PDB entry 1E9Z | X-ray diffraction, 3.00 A resolution | chains A and B

Chain A:
Protein: Urease subunit alpha
From: Helicobacter pylori
Notes: EC 3.5.1.5
Reference sequence: P14916 (URE23_HELPY); numbering as in UniProt (aligned over 1-238)
Chain sequence (238 residues; each row starts with the number of its first residue):
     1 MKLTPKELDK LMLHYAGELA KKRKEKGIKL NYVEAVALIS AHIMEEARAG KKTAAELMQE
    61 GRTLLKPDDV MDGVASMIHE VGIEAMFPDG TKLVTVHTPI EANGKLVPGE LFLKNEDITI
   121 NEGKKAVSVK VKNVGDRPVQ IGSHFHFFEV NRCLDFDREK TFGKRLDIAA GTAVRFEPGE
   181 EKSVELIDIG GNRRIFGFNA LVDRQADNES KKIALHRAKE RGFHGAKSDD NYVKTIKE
Sequence notes: conflict A170 (Ser in P14916)

Chain B:
Protein: Urease subunit beta
From: Helicobacter pylori
Notes: EC 3.5.1.5
Reference sequence: P69996 (URE1_HELPY); numbering as in UniProt (aligned over 1-569)
Chain sequence (569 residues; numbered 1 to 569; the number before each row is that of its first residue):
     1 MKKISRKEYV SMYGPTTGDK VRLGDTDLIA EVEHDYTIYG EELKFGGGKT LREGMSQSNN
    61 PSKEELDLII TNALIVDYTG IYKADIGIKD GKIAGIGKGG NKDMQDGVKN NLSVGPATEA
   121 LAGEGLIVTA GGIDTHIHFI SPQQIPTAFA SGVTTMIGGG TGPADGTNAT TITPGRRNLK
   181 WMLRAAEEYS MNLGFLAKGN ASNDASLADQ IEAGAIGFKI HEDWGTTPSA INHALDVADK
   241 YDVQVAIHTD TLNEAGCVED TMAAIAGRTM HTFHTEGAGG GHAPDIIKVA GEHNILPAST
   301 NPTIPFTVNT EAEHMDMLMV CHHLDKSIKE DVQFADSRIR PQTIAAEDTL HDMGAFSITS
   361 SDSQAMGRVG EVITRTWQTA DKNKKEFGRL KEEKGDNDNF RIKRYLSKYT INPAIAHGIS
   421 EYVGSVEVGK VADLVLWSPA FFGVKPNMII KGGFIALSQM GDANASIPTP QPVYYREMFA
   481 HHGKAKYDAN ITFVSQAAYD KGIKEELGLE RQVLPVKNCR NVTKKDMQFN NTTAHIEVNP
   541 ETYHVFVDGK EVTSKPANKV SLAQLFSIF
Sequence notes: modified residue (219); conflict A355 (Ile in P69996), V522 (Ile in P69996), N531 (Asp in P69996)
Modified / non-standard residues: K219 (lysine nz-carboxylic acid; KCX)
Ion coordination: Ni2+ site 1: H136, H138, K219, D362; Ni2+ site 2: K219, H248, H274
Swiss-Prot annotation at these positions:
  - active site: H322 (Proton donor)
  - binding site (Ni(2+)): H136, H138, K219, H248, H274, D362
  - binding site (substrate): H221
  - modified residue: K219 (N6-carboxylysine)

How chain A and chain B interact:
Pairs across the interface (124):
  K6(A) - D462(B)
  K6(A) - N464(B)
  D9(A) - P472(B)
  D9(A) - Y474(B)  hydrogen bond
  D9(A) - R476(B)  salt bridge
  K10(A) - D462(B)  salt bridge
  K10(A) - Q471(B)  hydrogen bond (side chain-backbone)
  M12(A) - P472(B)  hydrophobic
  M12(A) - Y474(B)  hydrophobic
  L13(A) - P472(B)  hydrophobic
  L19(A) - I568(B)  hydrophobic
  L19(A) - F569(B)  hydrophobic
  R23(A) - I568(B)  hydrogen bond (side chain-backbone)
  R23(A) - F569(B)
  N31(A) - Q564(B)  hydrogen bond (side chain-backbone)
  N31(A) - L565(B)
  N31(A) - S567(B)  hydrogen bond (side chain-backbone)
  Y32(A) - F441(B)
  Y32(A) - L565(B)  hydrogen bond (backbone-backbone)
  V33(A) - K445(B)
  V33(A) - F566(B)
  V33(A) - I568(B)  hydrophobic
  V36(A) - Q471(B)
  S40(A) - Q471(B)
  M71(A) - Q564(B)
  M71(A) - L565(B)  hydrophobic
  M77(A) - F441(B)  hydrophobic
  M77(A) - L565(B)  hydrophobic
  M77(A) - F566(B)  hydrophobic
  G82(A) - P470(B)
  G82(A) - Q471(B)  hydrogen bond (backbone-backbone)
  E84(A) - D462(B)
  E84(A) - A465(B)
  E84(A) - S466(B)  hydrogen bond
  L93(A) - S466(B)
  L106(A) - R22(B)
  V107(A) - R22(B)
  P108(A) - G24(B)
  P108(A) - A440(B)
  G109(A) - R22(B)  hydrogen bond (backbone-backbone)
  G109(A) - G24(B)  hydrogen bond (backbone-backbone)
  G109(A) - P439(B)
  G109(A) - A440(B)
  E110(A) - R22(B)  salt bridge
  L111(A) - V10(B)  hydrophobic
  L111(A) - K20(B)
  L111(A) - V21(B)  hydrophobic
  F112(A) - K20(B)  hydrogen bond (backbone-backbone)
  L113(A) - R6(B)
  L113(A) - V10(B)  hydrophobic
  L113(A) - D19(B)
  K114(A) - R6(B)
  K114(A) - G18(B)
  K114(A) - D19(B)
  E116(A) - R6(B)  hydrogen bond (backbone-backbone)
  D117(A) - I4(B)
  D117(A) - S5(B)
  D117(A) - R6(B)
  I118(A) - K3(B)
  I118(A) - I4(B)  hydrogen bond (backbone-backbone)
  I118(A) - R6(B)
  I118(A) - Y9(B)  hydrophobic
  I118(A) - Y39(B)  hydrophobic
  T119(A) - K2(B)
  T119(A) - K3(B)
  T119(A) - Y39(B)
  I120(A) - M1(B)
  I120(A) - K2(B)  hydrogen bond (backbone-backbone)
  I120(A) - K3(B)
  I120(A) - I4(B)  hydrophobic
  I120(A) - Y39(B)
  I120(A) - G40(B)
  N121(A) - M1(B)
  N121(A) - Y39(B)  hydrogen bond (backbone-backbone)
  N121(A) - G40(B)  hydrogen bond (side chain-backbone)
  E122(A) - M1(B)
  G123(A) - M1(B)
  K124(A) - M1(B)
  H144(A) - G40(B)  hydrogen bond (side chain-backbone)
  H144(A) - E41(B)  salt bridge
  H144(A) - T50(B)
  H144(A) - M55(B)
  H144(A) - M104(B)
  H144(A) - Q105(B)
  F145(A) - M55(B)
  R165(A) - G40(B)  hydrogen bond (side chain-backbone)
  R165(A) - E41(B)  salt bridge
  D167(A) - M1(B)  hydrogen bond (side chain-backbone)
  D167(A) - K2(B)  hydrogen bond (backbone-side chain)
  I168(A) - K2(B)
  A169(A) - M12(B)  hydrophobic
  A169(A) - Y13(B)
  A170(A) - Y13(B)  hydrogen bond (backbone-side chain)
  A170(A) - G40(B)
  A170(A) - E41(B)
  A170(A) - E42(B)
  A170(A) - K44(B)
  G171(A) - G48(B)
  G171(A) - K49(B)
  T172(A) - M12(B)
  E185(A) - K2(B)
  I189(A) - M104(B)  hydrophobic
  G190(A) - D103(B)
  G190(A) - M104(B)
  G190(A) - D106(B)
  G191(A) - K102(B)
  G191(A) - M104(B)
  G191(A) - Q105(B)
  G191(A) - D106(B)  hydrogen bond (backbone-side chain)
  N192(A) - K102(B)  hydrogen bond (backbone-backbone)
  N192(A) - D103(B)
  R193(A) - D103(B)  hydrogen bond (backbone-backbone)
  R194(A) - D103(B)  hydrogen bond (backbone-backbone)
  R194(A) - M104(B)
  I195(A) - M104(B)  hydrophobic
  F196(A) - E53(B)
  F196(A) - G54(B)
  F196(A) - N59(B)  hydrogen bond (backbone-side chain)
  F196(A) - N60(B)
  G197(A) - E53(B)
  F198(A) - E53(B)  hydrogen bond (backbone-side chain)
  F198(A) - G54(B)
  F198(A) - M55(B)  hydrophobic
  F198(A) - M104(B)  hydrophobic
Also at the interface, not in a pair above, chain A (63 interface residues in all): A16, E34, V74, I83, N115, A126, G142, I187
Also at the interface, not in a pair above, chain B (60 interface residues in all): K7, T16, T17, D25, I29, R52, I467

Summary:
63 residues of chain A face 60 of chain B across their interface, with 27 hydrogen bonds and 5 salt bridges.
Among the polar pairs are D9(A)-R476(B), K10(A)-D462(B) and E110(A)-R22(B). From UniProt: active-site residue
H322(B), 6 Ni2+-binding residues and substrate-binding residue H221(B) on chain B.
Here chain A is Urease subunit alpha and chain B is Urease subunit beta, both from Helicobacter pylori. Entry
1E9Z (Crystal structure of Helicobacter pylori urease) was determined by X-ray diffraction, deposited together
with 1E9Y.
